PDB entry 7XPO | X-ray diffraction, 1.25 A resolution | chains A and B

Chain A (and B):
Protein: UDP-glucose 4-epimerase
Organism: Zea mays
Notes: EC 5.1.3.-; chain B of this document is another copy of the same molecule, construct and numbering; everything in this record applies to it too
UniProtKB: C0HI30 (C0HI30_MAIZE); residue numbers follow UniProt; this construct covers 1-355
Chain sequence (355 residues; each row starts with the number of its first residue):
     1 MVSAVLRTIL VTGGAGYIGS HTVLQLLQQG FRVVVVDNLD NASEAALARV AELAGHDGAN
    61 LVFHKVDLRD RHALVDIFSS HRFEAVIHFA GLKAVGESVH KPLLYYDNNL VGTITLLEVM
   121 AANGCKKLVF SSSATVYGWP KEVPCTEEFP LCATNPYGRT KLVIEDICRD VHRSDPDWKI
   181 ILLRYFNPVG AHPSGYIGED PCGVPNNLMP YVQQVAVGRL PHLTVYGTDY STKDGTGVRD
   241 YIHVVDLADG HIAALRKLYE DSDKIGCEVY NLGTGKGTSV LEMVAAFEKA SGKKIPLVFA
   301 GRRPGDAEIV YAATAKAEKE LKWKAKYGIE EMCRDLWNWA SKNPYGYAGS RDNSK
Unresolved in the structure: 1-5, 350-355 (chain B: 1-6, 201-205, 348-355)
Residues lining bound ligands:
  - NAD (nicotinamide-adenine-dinucleotide): Gly13, Ala15, Gly16, Tyr17, Ile18, Gly19, Val36, Asp37, Asn38, Leu39, Asp40, Asn41, Ala42, Val66, Asp67, Leu68, Arg69, Phe89, Ala90, Gly91, Leu92, Lys93, Asn108, Ser131, Ser132, Ser133, Tyr157, Lys161, Tyr185, Phe186, Pro188, Asn207
  - uridine-5'-diphosphate-glucose (UPG): Ser133, Ala134, Thr135, Tyr157, Tyr185, Phe186, Asn187, Asn206, Asn207, Leu208, Tyr211, Leu223, Thr224, Val225, Tyr226, Gly237, Arg239, Tyr241, Val280, Arg303, Asp306
From the paper describing this entry:
  - catalytic residues: Ser133, Tyr157, Lys161
  - binding site for uridine-5'-diphosphate-glucose: Ser133
  - binding site for NAD: Tyr157, Lys161
  - mutagenesis - S133A: decreased catalytic activity
  - mutagenesis - Y157F: abolished catalytic activity on UDP-Glc and UDP-Gal
  - mutagenesis - Y157F: abolished catalytic activity on UDP-GlcNAc and UDP-GalNAc

Chain A / chain B interface:
Residue-residue contacts (35):
  Arg71(A) - Asp107(B)  salt bridge
  Val99(A) - Ser174(B)
  His100(A) - Ser174(B)
  Pro102(A) - Asp170(B)
  Pro102(A) - Val171(B)  hydrophobic
  Pro102(A) - Ser174(B)
  Leu103(A) - Leu117(B)  hydrophobic
  Leu103(A) - Glu118(B)
  Leu103(A) - Val171(B)  hydrophobic
  Tyr106(A) - Ile114(B)
  Tyr106(A) - Ile167(B)
  Tyr106(A) - Asp170(B)  hydrogen bond
  Asp107(A) - Arg71(B)  salt bridge
  Asp107(A) - Ile114(B)
  Asp107(A) - Glu118(B)
  Ile114(A) - Tyr106(B)
  Ile114(A) - Asp107(B)
  Glu118(A) - Leu103(B)
  Glu118(A) - Asp107(B)
  Pro156(A) - Asp170(B)
  Arg159(A) - Asp166(B)  salt bridge
  Arg159(A) - Asp170(B)  salt bridge
  Arg159(A) - Arg173(B)
  Val163(A) - Val163(B)  hydrophobic
  Ile167(A) - Tyr106(B)
  Asp170(A) - Pro102(B)
  Asp170(A) - Tyr106(B)  hydrogen bond
  Asp170(A) - Pro156(B)
  Asp170(A) - Arg159(B)  salt bridge
  Val171(A) - Pro102(B)  hydrophobic
  Val171(A) - Leu103(B)  hydrophobic
  Arg173(A) - Arg159(B)
  Ser174(A) - Val99(B)
  Ser174(A) - His100(B)
  Ser174(A) - Pro102(B)
Also at the interface, not in a pair above, chain A (21 interface residues in all): Leu110, Val111, Leu117, Asp166
Also at the interface, not in a pair above, chain B (21 interface residues in all): Leu110, Val111

Overview:
Chain A and chain B each contribute 21 residues to their interface; the contacts include 2 hydrogen bonds and
5 salt bridges. Polar contacts include Arg71(A)-Asp107(B), Arg159(A)-Asp166(B) and Arg159(A)-Asp170(B). Bound
to chain A: NAD and uridine-5'-diphosphate-glucose. The paper reports catalytic residues Ser133(A), Tyr157(A)
and Lys161(A); S133A of chain A reduces catalytic activity.
Chain A and chain B are both UDP-glucose 4-epimerase (Zea mays); the structure, Crystal Structure of
UDP-Glc/GlcNAc 4-Epimerase with NAD/UDP-Glc, was determined by X-ray diffraction (same publication as 7XPP and
7XPQ).
